Entry 9ML1 (electron microscopy, 3.00 A resolution); this record covers chains C and D of the 15 polymer chains in the assembly.

# Chain C (and D)
Protein: Major capsid protein L1
Organism: Human papillomavirus 16
Notes: chain D of this document is another copy of the same molecule, construct and numbering; everything in this record applies to it too
UniProt: A0A161GYK1 (A0A161GYK1_HPV16); residues 35-488 here correspond to UniProt positions 47-500 (UniProt number = residue number + 12)
Amino-acid sequence (426 residues; numbered 34 to 488; 29 numbers in that range are skipped by the numbering (no residue carries them; nothing is unmodelled there); the number before each row is that of its first residue):
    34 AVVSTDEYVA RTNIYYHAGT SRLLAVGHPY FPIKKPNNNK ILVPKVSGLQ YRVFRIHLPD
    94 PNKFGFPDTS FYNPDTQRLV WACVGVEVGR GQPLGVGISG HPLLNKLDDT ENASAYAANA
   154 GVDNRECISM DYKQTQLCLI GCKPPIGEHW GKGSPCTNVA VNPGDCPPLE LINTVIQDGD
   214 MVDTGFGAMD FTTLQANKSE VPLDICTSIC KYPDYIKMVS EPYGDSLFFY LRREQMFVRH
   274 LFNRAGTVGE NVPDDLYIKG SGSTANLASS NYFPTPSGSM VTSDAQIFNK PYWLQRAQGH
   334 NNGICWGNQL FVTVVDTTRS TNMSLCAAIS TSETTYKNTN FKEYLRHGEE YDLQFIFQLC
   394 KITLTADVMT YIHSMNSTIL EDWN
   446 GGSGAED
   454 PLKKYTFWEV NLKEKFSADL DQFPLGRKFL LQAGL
Not modelled in the structure: 446-451, 487-488
Differences from the reference sequence: expression tag (34); conflict T280 (Ala292 in A0A161GYK1), S448 (Thr439 in A0A161GYK1), G449 (Pro462 in A0A161GYK1), A450 (Lys463 in A0A161GYK1)

# Interface between chain C and chain D
Residue-residue contacts (157):
  R55(C) with E181(D), salt bridge; N206(D), hydrogen bond; D247(D), salt bridge; K250(D)
  L57(C) with W183(D), hydrophobic; L204(D), hydrophobic
  V59(C) with W183(D), hydrophobic; L202(D), hydrophobic
  Y63(C) with S303(D); Y305(D)
  F64(C) with E283(D); N284(D); V285(D), hydrophobic; P286(D); L289(D), hydrophobic
  I66(C) with E283(D)
  G122(C) with I249(D)
  R123(C) with I249(D)
  G124(C) with Y245(D); I249(D)
  Q125(C) with W183(D), hydrogen bond; Y245(D)
  P126(C) with K166(D); D216(D); Y245(D), hydrophobic
  L127(C) with K166(D), hydrogen bond (backbone-side chain); E267(D)
  V129(C) with V271(D), hydrophobic; P307(D)
  I131(C) with L274(D), hydrophobic; Y305(D); F306(D); P307(D)
  G133(C) with Y305(D)
  H134(C) with Y305(D), hydrogen bond (backbone-side chain)
  P135(C) with Y149(D), hydrogen bond (backbone-side chain); L300(D), hydrophobic; A301(D); S303(D); Y305(D)
  L136(C) with Y149(D); T297(D); L300(D), hydrophobic
  K139(C) with N145(D), hydrogen bond; A146(D), hydrogen bond (side chain-backbone)
  D142(C) with N145(D), hydrogen bond
  D156(C) with G293(D); T297(D)
  R158(C) with Y149(D); I291(D), hydrogen bond (side chain-backbone); K292(D); G293(D)
  E159(C) with A146(D); S147(D); A148(D), hydrogen bond (side chain-backbone); Y149(D), hydrogen bond (side chain-backbone)
  C160(C) with T143(D); A146(D); Y149(D); A301(D), hydrophobic; Y305(D)
  I161(C) with T143(D); Y305(D)
  S162(C) with T143(D), hydrogen bond; E144(D); L274(D); Y305(D)
  M163(C) with L274(D)
  D164(C) with L274(D)
  A229(C) with I291(D)
  N230(C) with I291(D)
  K231(C) with D288(D), hydrogen bond (side chain-backbone)
  L236(C) with V285(D), hydrophobic; L289(D)
  T240(C) with L289(D)
  R272(C) with E144(D); V271(D), hydrogen bond (side chain-backbone)
  H273(C) with E144(D)
  F275(C) with N145(D)
  M313(C) with Q268(D); M269(D); F270(D), hydrophobic; S312(D)
  V314(C) with Q268(D); M269(D), hydrogen bond (backbone-backbone)
  T315(C) with E267(D); Q268(D)
  S316(C) with R265(D), hydrogen bond (side chain-backbone); R266(D); E267(D), hydrogen bond (backbone-backbone)
  D317(C) with R266(D), salt bridge
  N322(C) with R265(D)
  T354(C) with G218(D); F219(D); G220(D)
  M356(C) with W183(D), hydrophobic; L202(D), hydrophobic; F219(D)
  S357(C) with Q228(D); E233(D); R277(D), hydrogen bond
  L358(C) with P200(D); L202(D), hydrophobic; L227(D), hydrophobic; Q228(D)
  C359(C) with L227(D); Q228(D); A229(D), hydrogen bond (backbone-backbone); N230(D), hydrogen bond (side chain-backbone)
  A360(C) with G197(D); D198(D)
  A361(C) with G197(D), hydrogen bond (backbone-backbone); A229(D), hydrophobic
  I362(C) with P196(D); G197(D)
  Y369(C) with D156(D); R158(D); N230(D), hydrogen bond
  N371(C) with D156(D); N157(D); A278(D); G279(D)
  T372(C) with T280(D)
  F374(C) with N230(D); G279(D); T280(D), hydrogen bond (backbone-backbone)
  K375(C) with G197(D); T280(D)
  E376(C) with N138(D); E233(D); R277(D); A278(D); T280(D), hydrogen bond (backbone-backbone); G282(D), hydrogen bond (backbone-backbone); N304(D)
  Y377(C) with G197(D), hydrogen bond (side chain-backbone); D198(D); C199(D); E283(D)
  L378(C) with N304(D); Y305(D)
  R379(C) with C199(D); L202(D); E283(D), salt bridge
  G381(C) with W183(D)
  E383(C) with L204(D)
  D385(C) with I249(D)
  D474(C) with H333(D), salt bridge
  Q475(C) with A34(D); V35(D), hydrogen bond (side chain-backbone); H333(D)
  P477(C) with V252(D), hydrophobic; S253(D)
  R480(C) with Q331(D), hydrogen bond; G332(D); H333(D)
  L484(C) with R329(D)
Also at the interface, not in a pair above, chain C (75 interface residues in all): H61, G128, G130, S132, N355, K370, E382, Q387
Also at the interface, not in a pair above, chain D (86 interface residues in all): A153, V155, A221, M222, S232, R272, F275, N276, V281, Y290, S294, S302

# Summary
Chain C and chain D form an interface of 75 and 86 residues respectively; the contacts include 28 hydrogen
bonds and 5 salt bridges. Among the polar pairs are R55(C)-E181(D), R55(C)-D247(D) and D317(C)-R266(D).
Chain C and chain D are both Major capsid protein L1 (Human papillomavirus 16); the structure, D24.1M01 Fab
bound to HPV16 L1 pentamer, was determined by electron microscopy together with 9ML3 from the same study.
